Entry 1IEQ (X-ray diffraction, 2.70 A resolution); this record covers chain A.

== Chain A ==
Name: Beta-D-glucan glucohydrolase isoenzyme EXO1
From: Hordeum vulgare
Notes: EC 3.2.1.58
Sequence (605 residues; row label = number of the first residue in the row):
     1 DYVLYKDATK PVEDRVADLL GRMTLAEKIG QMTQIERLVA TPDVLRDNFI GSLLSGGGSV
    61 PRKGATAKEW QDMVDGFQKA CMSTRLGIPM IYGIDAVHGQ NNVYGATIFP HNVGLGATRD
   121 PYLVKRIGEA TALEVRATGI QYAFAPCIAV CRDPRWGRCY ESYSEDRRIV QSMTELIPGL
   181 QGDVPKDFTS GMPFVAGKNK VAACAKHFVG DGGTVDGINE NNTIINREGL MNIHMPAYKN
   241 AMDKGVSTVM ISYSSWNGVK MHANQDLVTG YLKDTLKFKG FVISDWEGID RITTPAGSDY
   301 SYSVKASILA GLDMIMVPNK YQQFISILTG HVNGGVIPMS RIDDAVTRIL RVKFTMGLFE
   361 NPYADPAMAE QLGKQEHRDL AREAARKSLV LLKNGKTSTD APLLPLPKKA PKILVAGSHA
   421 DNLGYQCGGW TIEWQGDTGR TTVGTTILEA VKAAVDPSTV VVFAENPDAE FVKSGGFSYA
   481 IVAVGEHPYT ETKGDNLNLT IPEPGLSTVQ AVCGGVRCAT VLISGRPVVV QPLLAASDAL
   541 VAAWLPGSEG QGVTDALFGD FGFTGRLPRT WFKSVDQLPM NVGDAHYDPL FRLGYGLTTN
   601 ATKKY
Not modelled in the structure: 603-605
Cystine bridges: Cys151-Cys159, Cys513-Cys518
Covalent attachments: N-acetylglucosamine (NAG) linked to Asn221; glycan linked to Asn498
Residues lining bound ligands: beta-D-glucopyranose (BGC): Leu54, Gly56, Gly57, Asp95, Phe144, Arg158, Lys206, His207, Met250, Tyr253, Asp285, Trp286, Met316, Trp430, Glu491

== Summary ==
Ligands of chain A: beta-D-glucopyranose. Covalently linked N-acetylglucosamine: at Asn221.
Chain A is Beta-D-glucan glucohydrolase isoenzyme EXO1 (Hordeum vulgare); the structure, Crystal structure of
barley beta-D-glucan glucohydrolase isoenzyme EXO1, was determined by X-ray diffraction (same publication as
1IEV, 1IEW and 1IEX).
